PDB entry 7EZJ | X-ray diffraction, 2.90 A resolution | chains A and D of the 8 polymer chains in the assembly

Chain A (and D):
Molecule: Tumor protein p73
Organism: Homo sapiens
Notes: chain D of this document is another copy of the same molecule, construct and numbering; everything in this record applies to it too
Reference sequence: O15350 (P73_HUMAN); residues 115-312 here = UniProt positions 115-312
Sequence (210 residues; each row starts with the number of its first residue):
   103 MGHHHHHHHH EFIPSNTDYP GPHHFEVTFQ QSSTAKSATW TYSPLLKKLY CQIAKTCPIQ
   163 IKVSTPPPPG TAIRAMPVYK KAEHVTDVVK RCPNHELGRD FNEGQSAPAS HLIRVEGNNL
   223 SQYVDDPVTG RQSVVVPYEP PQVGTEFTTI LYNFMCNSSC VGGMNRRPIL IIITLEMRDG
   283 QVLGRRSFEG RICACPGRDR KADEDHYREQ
Disordered / not traced: 103-110 (chain D: 103-112, 312)
Sequence notes: expression tag (103-114)
Metal / ion sites: Zn2+: C194, H197, C258, C262
Curated features (UniProtKB/Swiss-Prot):
  - binding site (Zn(2+)): C194, H197, C258, C262

Interface between chain A and chain D:
Contacting residue pairs (22; chain A residue first):
  E113(A) - Q244(D)
  F114(A) - G219(D)
  F114(A) - N221(D)
  I115(A) - Q244(D)  hydrogen bond (backbone-side chain)
  I115(A) - T251(D)
  I115(A) - L253(D)  hydrophobic
  S117(A) - Q244(D)  hydrogen bond
  S117(A) - T247(D)  hydrogen bond
  T119(A) - T247(D)
  Y121(A) - G246(D)
  K183(A) - T141(D)
  A184(A) - T158(D)
  E185(A) - T141(D)
  E185(A) - K157(D)
  E185(A) - T158(D)  hydrogen bond (side chain-backbone)
  V187(A) - L253(D)  hydrophobic
  T188(A) - E218(D)  hydrogen bond
  T188(A) - G219(D)
  T188(A) - L253(D)
  V284(A) - V245(D)  hydrophobic
  R287(A) - V245(D)  hydrogen bond (side chain-backbone)
  R287(A) - T247(D)
Other interface residues (no listed pair), chain A (14 interface residues in all): P116
Other interface residues (no listed pair), chain D (14 interface residues in all): A156, P160

In short:
The chain A/chain D interface involves 14 residues from each chain, with 6 hydrogen bonds. Polar pairs include
I115(A)-Q244(D), S117(A)-Q244(D) and S117(A)-T247(D). The Zn2+ site is built by C194(A), H197(A), C258(A) and
C262(A). UniProt lists 4 Zn2+-binding residues on chain A.
Both chains are Tumor protein p73 (Homo sapiens). Entry 7EZJ (Crystal structure of p73 DNA binding domain
complex bound with 1 bp and 2 bp spacer ...) was determined by X-ray diffraction.
